Entry 7R5V (electron microscopy, 4.55 A resolution (low resolution: residue-level contacts below are approximate; hydrogen-bond / salt-bridge calls are withheld)); this record covers chains I and M of the 13 polymer chains in the assembly.

== Chain I ==
Name: Centromere protein I
From: Homo sapiens
UniProtKB: Q92674 (CENPI_HUMAN); residue numbers follow UniProt; this construct covers 1-756
Chain sequence (756 residues; each row starts with the number of its first residue):
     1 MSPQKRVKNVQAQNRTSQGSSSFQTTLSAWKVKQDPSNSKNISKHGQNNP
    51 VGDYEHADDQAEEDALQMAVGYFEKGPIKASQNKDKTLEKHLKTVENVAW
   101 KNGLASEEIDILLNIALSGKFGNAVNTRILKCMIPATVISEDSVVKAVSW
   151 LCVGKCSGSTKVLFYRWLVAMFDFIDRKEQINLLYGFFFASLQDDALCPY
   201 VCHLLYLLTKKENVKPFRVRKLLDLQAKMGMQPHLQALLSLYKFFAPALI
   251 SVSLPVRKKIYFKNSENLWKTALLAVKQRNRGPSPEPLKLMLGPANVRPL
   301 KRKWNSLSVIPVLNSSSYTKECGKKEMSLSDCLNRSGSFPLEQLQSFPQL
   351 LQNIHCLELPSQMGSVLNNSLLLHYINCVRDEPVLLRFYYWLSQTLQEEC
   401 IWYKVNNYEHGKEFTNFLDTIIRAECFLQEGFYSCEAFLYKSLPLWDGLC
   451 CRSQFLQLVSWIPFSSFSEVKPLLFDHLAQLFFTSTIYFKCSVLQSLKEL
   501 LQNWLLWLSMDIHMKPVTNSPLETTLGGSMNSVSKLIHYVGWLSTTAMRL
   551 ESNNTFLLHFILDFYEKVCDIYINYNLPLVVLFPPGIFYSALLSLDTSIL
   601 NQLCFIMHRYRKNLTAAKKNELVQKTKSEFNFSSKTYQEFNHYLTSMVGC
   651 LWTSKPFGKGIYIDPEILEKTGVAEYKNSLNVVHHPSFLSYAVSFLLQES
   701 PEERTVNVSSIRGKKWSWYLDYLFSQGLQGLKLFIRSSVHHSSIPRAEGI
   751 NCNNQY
Not modelled in the structure: 1-307, 316-336, 405-410, 510-528, 618-633, 653-683, 699-715, 746-756

== Chain M ==
Name: Centromere protein M
From: Homo sapiens
UniProtKB: Q9NSP4 (CENPM_HUMAN); residue numbers follow UniProt; this construct covers 1-180
Chain sequence (180 residues; row label = number of the first residue in the row):
     1 MSVLRPLDKLPGLNTATILLVGTEDALLQQLADSMLKEDCASELKVHLAK
    51 SLPLPSSVNRPRIDLIVFVVNLHSKYSLQNTEESLRHVDASFFLGKVCFL
   101 ATGAGRESHCSIHRHTVVKLAHTYQSPLLYCDLEVEGFRATMAQRLVRVL
   151 QICAGHVPGVSALNLLSLLRSSEGPSLEDL
Not modelled in the structure: 1, 174-180

== How chain I and chain M interact ==
Contacting residue pairs - 26 pairs, chain I then chain M:
  Lys404(I) with Arg106(M)
  Pro444(I) with Tyr130(M)
  Leu445(I) with Ala104(M); Gly105(M); Tyr130(M)
  Asp447(I) with Phe138(M); Thr141(M)
  Leu449(I) with Thr141(M)
  Pro472(I) with Ser172(M)
  Asp476(I) with Ser172(M)
  Gln480(I) with Leu128(M); Arg145(M); Leu169(M)
  Leu481(I) with Arg145(M)
  Phe483(I) with Leu168(M)
  Thr484(I) with Arg145(M); Arg148(M)
  Ser485(I) with Arg148(M)
  Thr486(I) with Arg148(M)
  Trp542(I) with Leu168(M)
  Thr546(I) with Leu168(M)
  Arg549(I) with Val157(M); Pro158(M); Gly159(M); Val160(M)
  Leu550(I) with Ile152(M)
Other interface residues (no listed pair), chain I (19 interface residues in all): Ile401, Cys450
Other interface residues (no listed pair), chain M (19 interface residues in all): Arg170, Ser171

== Summary ==
Chain I and chain M each contribute 19 residues to their interface.
Chain I is Centromere protein I and chain M is Centromere protein M, both from Homo sapiens; the structure,
Structure of the human CCAN CENP-A alpha-satellite complex, was determined by electron microscopy (same
publication as 7PB4, 7PB8, 7PII, 7PKN, 7R5R, 7R5S, 7YWX and 7YYH).
